4BH6 - chains D and L; structure by X-ray diffraction, 2.90 A resolution.

== Chain D ==
Name: Apc/C activator protein CDH1
Source organism: Saccharomyces cerevisiae
Notes: fragment: wd40 domain, residues 241-548
UniProt: P53197 (CDH1_YEAST); residues 241-548 here = UniProt positions 241-548
Chain sequence (308 residues; each row starts with the number of its first residue):
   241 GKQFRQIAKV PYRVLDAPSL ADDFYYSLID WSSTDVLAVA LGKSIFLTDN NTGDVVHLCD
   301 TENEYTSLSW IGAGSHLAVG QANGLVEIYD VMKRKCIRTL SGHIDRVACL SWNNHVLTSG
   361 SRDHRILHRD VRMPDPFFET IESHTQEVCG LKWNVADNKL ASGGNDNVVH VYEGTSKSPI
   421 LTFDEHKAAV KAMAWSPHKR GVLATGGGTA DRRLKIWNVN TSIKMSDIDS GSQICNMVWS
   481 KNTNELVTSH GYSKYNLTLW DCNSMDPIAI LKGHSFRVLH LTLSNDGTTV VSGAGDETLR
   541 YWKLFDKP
Not modelled in the structure: 241-243

== Chain L ==
Name: Apc/C-CDH1 modulator 1
Source organism: Saccharomyces cerevisiae
UniProt: Q08981 (ACM1_YEAST); residues 59-128 here = UniProt positions 59-128
Chain sequence (70 residues; each row starts with the number of its first residue):
    59 AQFMLYEETA EERNIAVHRH NEIYNNNNSV SNENNPSQVK ENLSPAKICP YERAFLREGG
   119 RIALKDLSVD
Not modelled in the structure: 59, 112-128
Modified / non-standard residues: Ser102 (phosphoserine; SEP)
Reported in the primary citation:
  - post-translational modification sites: Ser102

== Chain D / chain L interface ==
Residue-residue contacts (58; chain D residue first):
  Asp263(D) - Asn100(L)
  Phe264(D) - Glu99(L)
  Phe264(D) - Asn100(L)
  Tyr265(D) - Ser95(L)
  Tyr265(D) - Gln96(L)
  Tyr265(D) - Val97(L)
  Tyr265(D) - Lys98(L)
  Tyr265(D) - Glu99(L)  hydrogen bond (side chain-backbone)
  Ile311(D) - Phe61(L)  hydrophobic
  Ile311(D) - Leu63(L)  hydrophobic
  His316(D) - Leu63(L)
  Asn323(D) - His78(L)  hydrogen bond (backbone-side chain)
  Asn323(D) - Tyr82(L)
  Gly324(D) - His78(L)
  Leu325(D) - His78(L)
  Lys333(D) - Glu65(L)
  Ile337(D) - Tyr64(L)
  Ile337(D) - Glu65(L)
  Ile337(D) - Glu66(L)  hydrogen bond (backbone-backbone)
  Arg338(D) - Tyr64(L)
  Arg338(D) - Glu66(L)
  Thr339(D) - Glu66(L)  hydrogen bond (backbone-side chain)
  Thr339(D) - Arg71(L)
  Thr339(D) - Ala74(L)
  Thr339(D) - Val75(L)
  Ser341(D) - His78(L)
  Gly342(D) - His78(L)
  His343(D) - His78(L)  hydrogen bond (backbone-side chain)
  Ile344(D) - Ile81(L)  hydrophobic
  Ile344(D) - Tyr82(L)
  Ile344(D) - Asn85(L)
  Asn354(D) - Phe61(L)
  His355(D) - Phe61(L)
  Val371(D) - Phe61(L)  hydrophobic
  Val371(D) - Leu63(L)  hydrophobic
  Val371(D) - Tyr64(L)  hydrogen bond (backbone-backbone)
  Arg372(D) - Met62(L)
  Arg372(D) - Tyr64(L)
  Met373(D) - Tyr64(L)
  Pro374(D) - Tyr64(L)
  Asn405(D) - Ser95(L)  hydrogen bond (side chain-backbone)
  Asn405(D) - Gln96(L)
  Asn405(D) - Lys98(L)  hydrogen bond (backbone-side chain)
  Asn407(D) - Lys98(L)  hydrogen bond
  Ala428(D) - Glu99(L)
  Ala429(D) - Lys98(L)
  Ala429(D) - Glu99(L)  hydrogen bond (backbone-side chain)
  Gly448(D) - Glu99(L)
  Thr449(D) - Glu99(L)  hydrogen bond (backbone-side chain)
  Gln473(D) - Glu99(L)  hydrogen bond
  Tyr492(D) - Glu99(L)
  Tyr492(D) - Asn100(L)  hydrogen bond (side chain-backbone)
  Tyr492(D) - Leu101(L)
  Tyr492(D) - Ser102(L)  hydrogen bond (side chain-backbone)
  Tyr492(D) - Pro103(L)
  Ser493(D) - Pro103(L)
  Arg517(D) - Glu99(L)  hydrogen bond (side chain-backbone)
  Arg517(D) - Asn100(L)
Also at the interface, not in a pair above, chain D (38 interface residues in all): Asp262, Ile328, Asp345, Arg362, Gln386, Glu387
Also at the interface, not in a pair above, chain L (23 interface residues in all): Ile106

== Summary ==
38 residues of chain D and 23 residues of chain L are in contact, with 15 hydrogen bonds. Polar contacts
include Tyr265(D)-Glu99(L), Asn323(D)-His78(L) and Thr339(D)-Glu66(L). The paper reports a modification site
at Ser102(L).
Chain D is Apc/C activator protein CDH1 and chain L is Apc/C-CDH1 modulator 1, both from Saccharomyces
cerevisiae; the structure, Insights into degron recognition by APC coactivators from the structure of an
Acm1-Cdh1 complex, was determined by X-ray diffraction.
